1HBX - chains G and W of the 5 polymer chains in the assembly; structure by X-ray diffraction, 3.15 A resolution.

[Chain G]
Name: Ets-domain protein elk-4
Organism: Homo sapiens
UniProtKB: P28324 (ELK4_HUMAN); numbering as in UniProt (aligned over 2-156)
Chain sequence (157 residues; numbered 0 to 156; the number before each row is that of its first residue; numbering starts at 0):
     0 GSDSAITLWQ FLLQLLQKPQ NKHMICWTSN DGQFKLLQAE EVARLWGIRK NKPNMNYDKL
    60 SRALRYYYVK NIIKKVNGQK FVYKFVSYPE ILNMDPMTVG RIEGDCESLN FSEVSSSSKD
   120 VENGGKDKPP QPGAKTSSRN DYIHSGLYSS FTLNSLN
Unresolved in the structure: 0-1, 94-136
Swiss-Prot annotation at these positions:
  - DNA-binding region: Ile5 to Val85 (ETS)
From the paper describing this entry:
  - binding site for the 26-nt DNA strand (chain W): Arg138
  - binding site for the 26-nt DNA strand: Asn139
  - contacts within the chain: Tyr141-Tyr147 (hydrophobic contact), Ile142-Tyr147 (hydrophobic contact), Tyr141-Ile142 (hydrophobic contact)
  - conformationally variable residues (order/disorder transition): Asp2 to Trp8, Ile90 to Met93, Asp94 to Ser136
  - specificity-determining residues: Val68 (citing earlier work)

[Chain W]
Molecule: 26-nt DNA strand
Notes: fragment: sre specific dna
Sequence (26 nucleotides; row label = number of the first residue in the row; note: 1 number in that range is skipped by the numbering (no residue carries it; nothing is unmodelled there); numbers below 1 keep their minus sign (DC-17 is residue -17)):
   -17 CACACCGGAA GTCCTAA
     1 TTAGGCCAT

[Chain G / chain W interface]
Contacting residue pairs - 17 pairs, chain G then chain W:
  Tyr56(G) - DA-14(W)  sugar contact
  Tyr56(G) - DC-13(W)  hydrogen bond to the phosphate
  Arg61(G) - DG-11(W)  hydrogen bond to the base
  Arg61(G) - DG-10(W)  hydrogen bond to the base
  Arg64(G) - DC-13(W)  base contact
  Arg64(G) - DC-12(W)  base contact
  Arg64(G) - DG-11(W)  hydrogen bond to the base
  Tyr65(G) - DA-9(W)  hydrogen bond to the base
  Tyr65(G) - DA-8(W)  base contact
  Tyr67(G) - DC-12(W)  hydrogen bond to the phosphate
  Lys74(G) - DC-13(W)  salt bridge to the phosphate
  Lys74(G) - DC-12(W)  phosphate contact
  Lys79(G) - DC-13(W)  phosphate contact
  Phe80(G) - DA-14(W)  phosphate contact
  Phe80(G) - DC-13(W)  hydrogen bond to the phosphate
  Tyr82(G) - DC-13(W)  phosphate contact
  Arg138(G) - DT2(W)  salt bridge to the phosphate
Also at the interface, not in a pair above, chain W (9 interface residues in all): DA3

[In short]
Chain G and chain W form an interface of 10 and 9 residues respectively, with 7 hydrogen bonds and 2 salt
bridges. Among the polar pairs are Arg61(G)-DG-11(W), Arg61(G)-DG-10(W) and Arg64(G)-DG-11(W). From the paper:
a binding site for the 26-nt DNA strand (chain W) at Arg138(G); a binding site for the 26-nt DNA strand at
Asn139(G).
Here chain G is Ets-domain protein elk-4 (Homo sapiens) and chain W is a 26-nt DNA strand. Entry 1HBX (Ternary
Complex of SAP-1 and SRF with specific SRE DNA) was determined by X-ray diffraction.
